Entry 4G6I (X-ray diffraction, 1.78 A resolution); this record covers chains A and C of the 3 polymer chains in the assembly.

# Chain A (and C)
Name: Riboflavin synthase subunit alpha
From: Brucella abortus
Notes: EC 2.5.1.9; chain C of this document is another copy of the same molecule, construct and numbering; everything in this record applies to it too
UniProt: G8SX20 (G8SX20_BRUAO); residue numbers follow UniProt; this construct covers 1-202
Chain sequence (210 residues; row label = number of the first residue in the row):
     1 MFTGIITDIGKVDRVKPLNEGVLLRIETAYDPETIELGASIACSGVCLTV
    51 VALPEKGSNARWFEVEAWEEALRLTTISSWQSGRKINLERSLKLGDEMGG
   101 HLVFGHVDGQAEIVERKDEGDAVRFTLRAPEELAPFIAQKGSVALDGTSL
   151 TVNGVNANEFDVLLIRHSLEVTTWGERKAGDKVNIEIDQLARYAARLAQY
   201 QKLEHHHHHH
Disordered / not traced: 201-210 (chain C: 200-210)
Sequence notes: expression tag (203-210)
Residues lining bound ligands:
  - Roseoflavin (RS3; 1-deoxy-1-[8-(dimethylamino)-7-methyl-2,4-dioxo-3,4-dihydrobenzo[g]pteridin-10(2H)-yl]-D-ribitol), molecule 1: T3, G4, I5, I6, H101, S142, T148, S149, L150, T151, L163, L164, I165, H167, S168, V171, T172
  - Roseoflavin (RS3), molecule 2: S40, V46, C47, L48, T49, E66, A67, W68, E70, A71, L74, T75, F104, G105, H106, V107
What the authors report for this chain:
  - self-association interface (contacts with another copy of this molecule); pairs are residue here / residue on that copy: E70-K140 (salt bridge)
  - binding site for Roseoflavin: G4, I6, S149, L150, T151, L163, I165, S168

# Interface between chain A and chain C
Residue-residue contacts - 17 pairs, chain A then chain C:
  L94(A) with M98(C), hydrophobic; L102(C), hydrophobic
  G95(A) with M1(C); L102(C); F104(C)
  D96(A) with Q189(C), hydrogen bond (backbone-side chain)
  M98(A) with Q189(C)
  G99(A) with Y193(C); R196(C)
  G100(A) with Y193(C); R196(C); L197(C)
  H101(A) with Y193(C)
  L102(A) with Y193(C), hydrogen bond (backbone-side chain)
  D188(A) with Y193(C), hydrogen bond; L197(C)
  L190(A) with L197(C), hydrophobic
Other interface residues (no listed pair), chain A (11 interface residues in all): E97
Other interface residues (no listed pair), chain C (9 interface residues in all): A194

# Summary
11 residues of chain A face 9 of chain C across their interface; the contacts include 3 hydrogen bonds. Among
the polar pairs are D96(A)-Q189(C), L102(A)-Y193(C) and D188(A)-Y193(C). Bound to chain A: Roseoflavin. The
paper reports a binding site for Roseoflavin at G4(A), I6(A) and S149(A) among others; a self-association
interface involving E70(A).
Both chains are Riboflavin synthase subunit alpha (Brucella abortus). Entry 4G6I (Crystallographic structure
of trimeric riboflavin synthase from Brucella abortus in complex with roseoflavin) was determined by X-ray
diffraction together with 4FXU, 4GQN and 4E0F from the same study.
